7OHB - chains H and I of the 11 polymer chains in the assembly; structure by electron microscopy, 3.40 A resolution.

# Chain H
Name: Histone H2B 1.1
Organism: Xenopus laevis
UniProtKB: P02281 (H2B11_XENLA); residues 1-122 here correspond to UniProt positions 5-126 (UniProt number = residue number + 4)
Chain sequence (122 residues; row label = number of the first residue in the row):
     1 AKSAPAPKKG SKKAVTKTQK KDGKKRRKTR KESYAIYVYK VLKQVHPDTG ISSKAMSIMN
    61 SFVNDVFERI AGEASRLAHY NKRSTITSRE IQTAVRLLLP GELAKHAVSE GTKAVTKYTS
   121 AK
Not modelled in the structure: 1-26, 122
Sequence notes: conflict Thr29 (Ser33 in P02281)
UniProt features mapped onto this chain:
  - modified residue: Lys2 (N6-acetyllysine), Lys9 (N6-acetyllysine), Ser11 (Phosphoserine), Lys12 (N6-acetyllysine), Lys17 (N6-acetyllysine)
  - glycosylation: Ser109 (O-linked (GlcNAc) serine)
  - cross-link: Lys117 (Glycyl lysine isopeptide (Lys-Gly) (interchain with G-Cter in ubiquitin))

# Chain I
Molecule: 145-nt DNA strand
Organism: synthetic construct
Sequence (145 nucleotides; each row starts with the number of its first residue; numbers below 1 keep their minus sign (DA-72 is residue -72)):
   -72 ATCAGAATCC CGGTGCCGAG GCCGCTCAAT TGGTCGTAGA CAGCTCTAGC ACCGCTTAAA
   -12 CGCACGTACG CGCTGTCCCC CGCGTTTTAA CCGCCAAGGG GATTACTCCC TAGTCTCCAG
    48 GCACGTGTCA GATATATACA TCGAT

# How chain H and chain I interact
Contacting residue pairs - 15 pairs, chain H then chain I:
  Arg27(H) - DA50(I)  hydrogen bond to the base
  Arg27(H) - DC51(I)  hydrogen bond to the sugar
  Lys28(H) - DA50(I)  sugar contact
  Lys28(H) - DC51(I)  phosphate contact
  Thr29(H) - DA50(I)  phosphate contact
  Arg30(H) - DG48(I)  base contact
  Arg30(H) - DC49(I)  hydrogen bond to the sugar
  Arg30(H) - DA50(I)  phosphate contact
  Lys31(H) - DC49(I)  phosphate contact
  Lys31(H) - DA50(I)  hydrogen bond to the phosphate
  Glu32(H) - DC49(I)  sugar contact
  Ser33(H) - DC49(I)  hydrogen bond to the phosphate
  Ile36(H) - DG48(I)  sugar contact
  Ile36(H) - DC49(I)  phosphate contact
  Tyr37(H) - DG48(I)  hydrogen bond to the phosphate

# Overview
The interface between chain H and chain I involves 9 residues on one side and 4 on the other, with 6 hydrogen
bonds. Polar contacts include Arg27(H)-DA50(I), Arg27(H)-DC51(I) and Arg30(H)-DC49(I).
Chain H is Histone H2B 1.1 (Xenopus laevis) and chain I is a 145-nt DNA strand (synthetic construct); the
structure, TBP-nucleosome complex, was determined by electron microscopy together with 7OH9, 7OHA and 7OHC
from the same study.
